5EB7 - chain A; structure by X-ray diffraction, 1.65 A resolution.

== Chain A ==
Protein: Reversibly photoswitching chromoprotein Dathail
Organism: synthetic construct
Sequence (229 residues; each row starts with the number of its first residue; note: 2 numbers in that range are skipped by the numbering (no residue carries them; nothing is unmodelled there); numbers below 1 keep their minus sign (Gly-3 is residue -3)):
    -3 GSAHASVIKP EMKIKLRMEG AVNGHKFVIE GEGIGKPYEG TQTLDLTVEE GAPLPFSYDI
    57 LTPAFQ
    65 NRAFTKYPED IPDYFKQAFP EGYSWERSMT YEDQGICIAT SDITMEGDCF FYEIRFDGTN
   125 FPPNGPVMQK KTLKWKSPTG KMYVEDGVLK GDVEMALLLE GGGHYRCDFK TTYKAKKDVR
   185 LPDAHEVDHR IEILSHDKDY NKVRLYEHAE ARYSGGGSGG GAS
Not modelled in the structure: -3 to 1, 218-227
Modified / non-standard residues: Gln62 ([2-(3-carbamoyl-1-imino-propyl)-4-(4-hydroxy-benzylidene)-5-oxo-4,5-dihydro-imidazol-1-yl]-acetic acid; CRQ)
Covalent attachments: covalent link Gln62-Asn65

== Overview ==
Chain A is Reversibly photoswitching chromoprotein Dathail (synthetic construct); the structure, Crystal
Structure of the Reversibly photoswitching chromoprotein Dathail, Metastable State, was determined by X-ray
diffraction, deposited together with 5EB6, 5EBJ, 5EJU and 5EXU.
